PDB entry 1U1O | X-ray diffraction, 2.00 A resolution | chains B and A

Chain B:
Molecule: 11-nt DNA strand
Sequence (11 nucleotides; numbered 202 to 212; the number before each row is that of its first residue):
   202 TAGGGTTAGI G

Chain A:
Protein: Heterogeneous nuclear ribonucleoprotein A1
From: Homo sapiens
UniProtKB: P09651 (ROA1_HUMAN); residues 1-196 here correspond to UniProt positions 0-195 (UniProt number = residue number - 1)
Chain sequence (196 residues; numbered 1 to 196; the number before each row is that of its first residue):
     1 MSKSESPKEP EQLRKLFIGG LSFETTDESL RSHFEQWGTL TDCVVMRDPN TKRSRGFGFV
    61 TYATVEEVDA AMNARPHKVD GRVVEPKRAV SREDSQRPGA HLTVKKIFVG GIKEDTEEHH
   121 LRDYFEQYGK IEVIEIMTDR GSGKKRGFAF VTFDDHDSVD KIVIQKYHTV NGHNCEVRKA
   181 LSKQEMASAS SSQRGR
Not modelled in the structure: 1-7, 191-196
From the paper describing this entry:
  - binding site for the 11-nt DNA strand (chain B): Lys183
  - specificity-determining residues: Lys106

Interface between chain B and chain A:
Contacting residue pairs (35; chain B residue first):
  DT202(B) with Phe17(A), base contact; Gly19(A), base contact; Gly20(A), hydrogen bond to the sugar; Arg55(A), sugar contact; Gly56(A), sugar contact; Arg82(A), base contact; Glu85(A), hydrogen bond to the base; Lys87(A), hydrogen bond to the base
  DA203(B) with Phe17(A), stacking on the base; Phe57(A), sugar contact; Phe59(A), base contact; Lys87(A), base contact; Arg88(A), hydrogen bond to the base; Ala89(A), base contact; Val90(A), hydrogen bond to the base; His101(A), stacking on the base
  DG204(B) with Gln12(A), base contact; Lys15(A), hydrogen bond to the base; Met46(A), sugar contact; Arg55(A), salt bridge to the phosphate; Phe57(A), phosphate contact; Phe59(A), sugar contact; Ala89(A), base contact; Val90(A), hydrogen bond to the base; Ser91(A), base contact; Arg92(A), hydrogen bond to the base; Ser95(A), hydrogen bond to the base
  DG205(B) with Lys15(A), hydrogen bond to the base; Asp42(A), hydrogen bond to the base; Val44(A), base contact; Met46(A), sugar contact; Arg55(A), salt bridge to the phosphate; Arg92(A), hydrogen bond to the base
  DT207(B) with Arg92(A), hydrogen bond to the base
  DT208(B) with Arg92(A), base contact
Also at the interface, not in a pair above, chain A (24 interface residues in all): Glu11, Glu93

In short:
The interface between chain B and chain A involves 6 residues on one side and 24 on the other; the contacts
include 13 hydrogen bonds, 2 salt bridges and 2 aromatic stacking contacts. Polar pairs include
DT202(B)-Glu85(A), DT202(B)-Lys87(A) and DA203(B)-Arg88(A). From the paper: a binding site for the 11-nt DNA
strand (chain B) at Lys183(A); the specificity determinant Lys106(A).
Here chain B is an 11-nt DNA strand and chain A is Heterogeneous nuclear ribonucleoprotein A1 (Homo sapiens).
Entry 1U1O (Crystal Structure of UP1 Complexed With d(TTAGGGTTAG(DI)G); A Human Telomeric Repeat Containing
Inosine) was determined by X-ray diffraction (same publication as 1U1K, 1U1L, 1U1M, 1U1N, 1U1P, 1U1Q and
1U1R).
